Entry 9K07 (electron microscopy, 2.83 A resolution); this record covers chains A and E of the 6 polymer chains in the assembly.

== Chain A ==
Protein: Guanine nucleotide-binding protein G(i) subunit alpha-2, Guanine nucleotide-binding protein G(s) subunit alpha isoforms short
From: Homo sapiens
Notes: EC 3.6.5.-
UniProtKB: chimeric construct of P04899, P63092: residues 1-39 from P04899 (GNAI2_HUMAN) positions 1-39 (same numbers); residues 40-57 from P63092 positions 47-64 (UniProt number = residue number + 7); residues 66-115 from P63092 positions 204-253 (UniProt number = residue number + 138); residues 116-246 from P63092 positions 264-394 (UniProt number = residue number + 148)
Sequence (246 residues; row label = number of the first residue in the row):
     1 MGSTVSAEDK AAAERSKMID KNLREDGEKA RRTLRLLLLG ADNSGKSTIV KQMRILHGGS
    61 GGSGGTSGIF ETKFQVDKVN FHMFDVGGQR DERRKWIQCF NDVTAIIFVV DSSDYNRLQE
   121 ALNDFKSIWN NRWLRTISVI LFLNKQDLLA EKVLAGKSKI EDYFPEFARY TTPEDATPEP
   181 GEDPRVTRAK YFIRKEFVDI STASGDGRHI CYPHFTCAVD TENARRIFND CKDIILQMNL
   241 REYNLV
Not modelled in the structure: 1-4, 52-67, 88-92, 174-182
Sequence notes: conflict Ser3 (Cys in P04899), Arg31 (Ala in P04899), Thr33 (Glu in P04899), 20 further conflict positions vs the reference (P63092) not listed; linker (58-65)
Curated features (UniProtKB/Swiss-Prot):
  - lipidation: Gly2 (N-myristoyl glycine)

== Chain E ==
Protein: scFv16
From: Mus musculus
Notes: antibody fragment or engineered binder
Sequence (267 residues; each row starts with the number of its first residue; note: 1 number in that range is skipped by the numbering (no residue carries it; nothing is unmodelled there); numbering starts at 0):
     0 DVQLVESGGG LVQPGGSRKL SCSASGFAFS SFGMHWVRQA PEKGLEWVAY ISSGSGTIYY
    60 ADTVKGRFTI SRDDPKNTLF LQMTSLRSED TAMYYCVRSI YYYGSSPFDF WGQGTTLTVS
   121 SGGGGSGGGG SGGGGSDIVM TQATSSVPVT PGESVSISCR SSKSLLHSNG NTYLYWFLQR
   181 PGQSPQLLIY RMSNLASGVP DRFSGSGSGT AFTLTISRLE AEDVGVYYCM QHLEYPLTFG
   241 AGTKLELKAA ALEVLFQGPH HHHHHHH
Not modelled in the structure: 0, 121-135, 248-267

== Interface between chain A and chain E ==
Contacting residue pairs (24):
  Val5(A) with His167(E)
  Ser6(A) with His167(E); Asn169(E); Tyr173(E), hydrogen bond
  Ala7(A) with Leu233(E); Tyr235(E), hydrogen bond (backbone-side chain)
  Glu8(A) with Pro106(E); Tyr173(E); Tyr175(E), hydrogen bond; Arg191(E), salt bridge; His232(E), salt bridge
  Asp9(A) with Asn169(E), hydrogen bond
  Lys10(A) with Tyr235(E)
  Ala11(A) with Tyr100(E), hydrophobic; Tyr235(E)
  Ala12(A) with Tyr100(E)
  Glu14(A) with Ser51(E), hydrogen bond; Ser52(E); Gly55(E); Thr56(E), hydrogen bond
  Arg15(A) with Ile99(E); Tyr100(E); Tyr101(E)
  Met18(A) with Ser52(E), hydrogen bond
Also at the interface, not in a pair above, chain E (19 interface residues in all): Ser30, Tyr49, Gly53

== Summary ==
11 residues of chain A face 19 of chain E across their interface; the contacts include 7 hydrogen bonds and 2
salt bridges. Among the polar pairs are Glu8(A)-Arg191(E), Glu8(A)-His232(E) and Ser6(A)-Tyr173(E).
Chain A is Guanine nucleotide-binding protein G(i) subunit alpha-2, Guanine nucleotide-binding protein G(s)
subunit alpha isoforms short (Homo sapiens) and chain E is scFv16 (Mus musculus); the structure, Cryo-EM
structure of the DSO-5a-bound human BRS3-Gq complex, was determined by electron microscopy (same publication
as 9LWP).
